6SYT - chains A and C of the 3 polymer chains in the assembly; structure by electron microscopy, 3.45 A resolution.

# Chain A
Name: SMG1, Serine/threonine-protein kinase SMG1
Source organism: Homo sapiens
Notes: EC 2.7.11.1
Reference sequence: Q96Q15 (SMG1_HUMAN); residue numbers follow UniProt; this construct covers 311-1638, 1727-1978, 2035-2056, 2088-2232, 2275-3661
Chain sequence (3712 residues; each row starts with the number of its first residue; note: 168 numbers in that range are skipped by the numbering (no residue carries them; nothing is unmodelled there); a row labelled like 1638A-1638Z holds insertion residues (1638A, then the next letters in order); numbers below 1 keep their minus sign (UNK-94 is residue -94); X marks 568 residues of unknown identity (built as UNK)):
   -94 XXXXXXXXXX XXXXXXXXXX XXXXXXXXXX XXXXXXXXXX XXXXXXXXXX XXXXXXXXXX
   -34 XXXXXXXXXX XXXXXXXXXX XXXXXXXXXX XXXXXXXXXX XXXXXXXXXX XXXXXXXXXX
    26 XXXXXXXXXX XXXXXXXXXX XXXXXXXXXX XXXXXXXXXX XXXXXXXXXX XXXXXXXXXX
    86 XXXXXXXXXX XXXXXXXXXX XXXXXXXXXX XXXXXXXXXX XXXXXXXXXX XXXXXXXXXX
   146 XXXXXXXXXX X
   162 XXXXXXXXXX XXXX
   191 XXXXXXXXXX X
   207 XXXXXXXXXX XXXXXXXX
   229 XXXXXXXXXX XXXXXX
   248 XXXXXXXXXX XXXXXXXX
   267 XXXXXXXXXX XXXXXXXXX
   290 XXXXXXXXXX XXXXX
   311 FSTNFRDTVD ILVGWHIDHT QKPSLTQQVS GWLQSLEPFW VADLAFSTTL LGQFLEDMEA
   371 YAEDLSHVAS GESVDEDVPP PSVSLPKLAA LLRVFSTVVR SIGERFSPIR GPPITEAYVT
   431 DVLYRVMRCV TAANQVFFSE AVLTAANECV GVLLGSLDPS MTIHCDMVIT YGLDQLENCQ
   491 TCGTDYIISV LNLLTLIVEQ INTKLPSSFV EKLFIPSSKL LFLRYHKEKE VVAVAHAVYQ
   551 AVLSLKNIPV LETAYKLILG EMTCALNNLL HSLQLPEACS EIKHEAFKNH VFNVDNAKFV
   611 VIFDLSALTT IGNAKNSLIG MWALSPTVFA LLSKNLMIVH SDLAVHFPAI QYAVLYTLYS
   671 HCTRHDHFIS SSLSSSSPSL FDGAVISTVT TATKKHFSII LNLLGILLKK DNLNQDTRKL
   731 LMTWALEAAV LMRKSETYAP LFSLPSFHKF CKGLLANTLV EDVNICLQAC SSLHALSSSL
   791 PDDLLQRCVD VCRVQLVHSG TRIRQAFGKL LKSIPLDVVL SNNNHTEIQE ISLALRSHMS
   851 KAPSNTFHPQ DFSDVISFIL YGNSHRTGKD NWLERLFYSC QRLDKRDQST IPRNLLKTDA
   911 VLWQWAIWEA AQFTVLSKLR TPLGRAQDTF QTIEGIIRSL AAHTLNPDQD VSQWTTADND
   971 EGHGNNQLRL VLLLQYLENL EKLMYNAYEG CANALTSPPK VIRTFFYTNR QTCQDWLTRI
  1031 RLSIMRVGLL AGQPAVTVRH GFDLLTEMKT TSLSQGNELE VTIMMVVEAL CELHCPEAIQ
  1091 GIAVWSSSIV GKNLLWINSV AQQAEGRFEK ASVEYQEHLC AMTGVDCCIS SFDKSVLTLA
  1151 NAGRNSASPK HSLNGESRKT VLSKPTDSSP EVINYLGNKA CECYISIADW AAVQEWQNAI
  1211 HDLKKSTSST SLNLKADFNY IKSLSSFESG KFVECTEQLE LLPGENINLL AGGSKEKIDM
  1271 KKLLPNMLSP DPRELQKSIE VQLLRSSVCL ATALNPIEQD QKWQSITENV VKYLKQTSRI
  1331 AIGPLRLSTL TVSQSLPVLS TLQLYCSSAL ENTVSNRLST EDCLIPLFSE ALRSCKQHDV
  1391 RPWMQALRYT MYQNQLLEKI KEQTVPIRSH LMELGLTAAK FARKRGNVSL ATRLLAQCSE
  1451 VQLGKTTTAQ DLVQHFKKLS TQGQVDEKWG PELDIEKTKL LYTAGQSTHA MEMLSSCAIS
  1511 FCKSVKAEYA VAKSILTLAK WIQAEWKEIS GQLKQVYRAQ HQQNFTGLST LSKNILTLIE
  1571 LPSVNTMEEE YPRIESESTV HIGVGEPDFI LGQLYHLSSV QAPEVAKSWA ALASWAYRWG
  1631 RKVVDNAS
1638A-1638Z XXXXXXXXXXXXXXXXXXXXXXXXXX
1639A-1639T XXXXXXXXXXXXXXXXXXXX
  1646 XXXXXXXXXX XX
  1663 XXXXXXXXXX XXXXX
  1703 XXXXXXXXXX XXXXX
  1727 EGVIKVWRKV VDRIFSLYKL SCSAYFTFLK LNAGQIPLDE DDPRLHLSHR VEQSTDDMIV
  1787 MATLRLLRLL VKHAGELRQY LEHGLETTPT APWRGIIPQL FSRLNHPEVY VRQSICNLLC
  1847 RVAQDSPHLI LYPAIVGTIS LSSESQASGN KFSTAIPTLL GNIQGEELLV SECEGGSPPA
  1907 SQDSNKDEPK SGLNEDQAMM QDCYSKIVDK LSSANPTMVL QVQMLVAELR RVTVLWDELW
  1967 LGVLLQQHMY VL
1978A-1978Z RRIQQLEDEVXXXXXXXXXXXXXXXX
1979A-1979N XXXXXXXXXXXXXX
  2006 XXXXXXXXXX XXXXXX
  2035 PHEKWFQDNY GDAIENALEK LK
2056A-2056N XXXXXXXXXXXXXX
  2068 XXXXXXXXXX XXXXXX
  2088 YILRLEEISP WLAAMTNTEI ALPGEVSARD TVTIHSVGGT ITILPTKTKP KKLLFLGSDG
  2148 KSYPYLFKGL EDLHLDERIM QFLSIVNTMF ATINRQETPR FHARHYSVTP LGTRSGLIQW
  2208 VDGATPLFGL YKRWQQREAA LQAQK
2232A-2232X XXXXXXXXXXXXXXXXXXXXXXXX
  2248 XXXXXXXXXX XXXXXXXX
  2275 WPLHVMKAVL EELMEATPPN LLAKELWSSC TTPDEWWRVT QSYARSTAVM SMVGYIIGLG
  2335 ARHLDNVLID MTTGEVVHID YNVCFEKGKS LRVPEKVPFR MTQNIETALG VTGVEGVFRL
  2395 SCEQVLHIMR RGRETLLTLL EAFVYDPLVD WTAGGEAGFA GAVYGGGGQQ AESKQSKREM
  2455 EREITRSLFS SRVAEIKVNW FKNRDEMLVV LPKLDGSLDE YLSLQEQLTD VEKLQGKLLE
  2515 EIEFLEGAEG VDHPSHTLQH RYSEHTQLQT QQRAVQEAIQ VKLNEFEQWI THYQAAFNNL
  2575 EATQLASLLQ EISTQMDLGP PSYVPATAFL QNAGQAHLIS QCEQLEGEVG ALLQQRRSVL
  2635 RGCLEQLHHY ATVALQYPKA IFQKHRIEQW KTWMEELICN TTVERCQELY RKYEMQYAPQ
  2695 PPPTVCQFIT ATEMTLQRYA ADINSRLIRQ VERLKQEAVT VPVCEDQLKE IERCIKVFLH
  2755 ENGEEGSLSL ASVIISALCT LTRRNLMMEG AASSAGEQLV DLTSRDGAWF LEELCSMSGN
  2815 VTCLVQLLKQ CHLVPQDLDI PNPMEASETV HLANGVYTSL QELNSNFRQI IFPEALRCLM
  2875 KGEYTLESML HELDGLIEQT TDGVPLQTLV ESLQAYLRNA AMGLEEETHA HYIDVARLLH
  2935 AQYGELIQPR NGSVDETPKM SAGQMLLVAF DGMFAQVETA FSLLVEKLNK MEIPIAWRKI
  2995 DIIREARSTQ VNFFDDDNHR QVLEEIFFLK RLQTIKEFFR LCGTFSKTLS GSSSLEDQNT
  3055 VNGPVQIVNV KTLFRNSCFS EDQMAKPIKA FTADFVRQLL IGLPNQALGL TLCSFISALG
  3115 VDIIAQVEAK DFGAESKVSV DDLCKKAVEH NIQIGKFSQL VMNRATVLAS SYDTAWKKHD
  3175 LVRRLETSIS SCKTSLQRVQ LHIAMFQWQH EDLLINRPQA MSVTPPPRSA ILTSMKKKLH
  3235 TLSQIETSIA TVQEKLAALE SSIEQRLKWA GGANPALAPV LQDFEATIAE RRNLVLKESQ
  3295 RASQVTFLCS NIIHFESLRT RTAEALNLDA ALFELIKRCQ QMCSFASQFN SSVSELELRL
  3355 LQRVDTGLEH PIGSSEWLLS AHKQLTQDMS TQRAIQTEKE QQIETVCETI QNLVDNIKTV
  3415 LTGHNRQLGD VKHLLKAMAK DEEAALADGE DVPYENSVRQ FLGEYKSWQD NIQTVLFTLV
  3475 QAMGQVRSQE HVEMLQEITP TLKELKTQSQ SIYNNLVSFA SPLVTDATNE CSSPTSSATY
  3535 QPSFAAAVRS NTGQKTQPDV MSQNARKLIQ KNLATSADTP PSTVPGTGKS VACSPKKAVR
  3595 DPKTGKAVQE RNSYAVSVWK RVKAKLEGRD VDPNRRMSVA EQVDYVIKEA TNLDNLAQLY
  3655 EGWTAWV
Unresolved in the structure: -94 to 146, 325-333, 348-354, 377-391, 413-426, 627-633, 683-703, 878-880, 896-899, 1007-1012, 1061-1066, 1100-1102, 1152-1177, 1260-1268, 1306-1312, 1451-1456, 1468-1477, 1553-1557, 1574-1584, 1638A-1638Z, 1639A-1639T, 1760-1779, 1814-1817, 1866-1922, 1960-1961, 1978A-1978Z, 1979A-1979N, 2056A-2056N, 2096-2102, 2112-2118, 2125, 2134-2135, 2147-2148, 2232A-2232X, 2427-3606
Construct notes: conflict Arg743 (Lys in Q96Q15); engineered mutation Ala2335 (Asp in Q96Q15)
Ligand contacts: inositol hexakisphosphate (IHP): Leu1382, Lys1386, Lys1430, Arg1433, Lys1434, Lys1489, Lys1523, Lys1530, Lys1617, Thr2179
Swiss-Prot annotation at these positions:
  - region: Ile2130 to Lys2136 (G-loop), Gly2332 to Gly2334, Arg2336 to Asn2340 (Catalytic loop), His2352 to Thr2376 (Activation loop)
  - natural variant: Ser2171 (S2171C: In a breast pleomorphic lobular carcinoma sample), Ile3239 (I3239T: In a breast infiltrating ductal carcinoma sample), Lys3583 (K3583Q: In a breast infiltrating ductal carcinoma sample)
  - modified residue: Thr3550 (Phosphothreonine), Ser3556 (Phosphoserine), Ser3570 (Phosphoserine), Thr3573 (Phosphothreonine), Thr3577 (Phosphothreonine)

# Chain C
Name: Protein SMG9
Source organism: Homo sapiens
Reference sequence: Q9H0W8 (SMG9_HUMAN); residues 1-520 here = UniProt positions 1-520
Chain sequence (520 residues; row label = number of the first residue in the row):
     1 MSESGHSQPG LYGIERRRRW KEPGSGGPQN LSGPGGRERD YIAPWERERR DASEETSTSV
    61 MQKTPIILSK PPAERSKQPP PPTAPAAPPA PAPLEKPIVL MKPREEGKGP VAVTGASTPE
   121 GTAPPPPAAP APPKGEKEGQ RPTQPVYQIQ NRGMGTAAPA AMDPVVGQAK LLPPERMKHS
   181 IKLVDDQMNW CDSAIEYLLD QTDVLVVGVL GLQGTGKSMV MSLLSANTPE EDQRTYVFRA
   241 QSAEMKERGG NQTSGIDFFI TQERIVFLDT QPILSPSILD HLINNDRKLP PEYNLPHTYV
   301 EMQSLQIAAF LFTVCHVVIV VQDWFTDLSL YRFLQTAEMV KPSTPSPSHE SSSSSGSDEG
   361 TEYYPHLVFL QNKARREDFC PRKLRQMHLM IDQLMAHSHL RYKGTLSMLQ CNVFPGLPPD
   421 FLDSEVNLFL VPFMDSEAES ENPPRAGPGS SPLFSLLPGY RGHPSFQSLV SKLRSQVMSM
   481 ARPQLSHTIL TEKNWFHYAA RIWDGVRKSS ALAEYSRLLA
Unresolved in the structure: 1-170, 286-292, 344-360, 436-451, 520
Ion coordination: Mg2+: Ser218, Thr253 (together with ATP)
Ligand contacts: ATP (adenosine-5'-triphosphate): Leu212, Gln213, Gly214, Thr215, Gly216, Lys217, Ser218, Met219, Gln233, Arg239, Ala240, Gln241, Lys246, Gly250, Asn251, Gln252, Thr253, Thr270, Pro272, Asn372, Lys373, Pro432, Phe433, Met434, Phe466
Swiss-Prot annotation at these positions:
  - modified residue: Ser2 (N-acetylserine), Ser4 (Phosphoserine), Ser7 (Phosphoserine), Ser32 (Phosphoserine), Ser53 (Phosphoserine), Ser451 (Phosphoserine)
  - natural variant: Val184 (V184A: In NEDITPO; uncertain significance)

# Chain A / chain C interface
Contacting residue pairs (48; chain A residue first):
  Val655(A) with Pro381(C); Gly416(C); Leu417(C), hydrophobic
  His656(A) with Pro381(C)
  Pro658(A) with Tyr460(C)
  Ala659(A) with Tyr460(C)
  Tyr662(A) with Pro458(C); Tyr460(C), hydrophobic
  Tyr666(A) with Phe454(C); Leu457(C), hydrophobic
  Tyr669(A) with Phe454(C), hydrophobic
  Ser670(A) with Phe454(C)
  Asn722(A) with Pro415(C)
  Leu723(A) with Pro415(C)
  Gln725(A) with Arg461(C); Pro464(C); Ser465(C); Ser468(C)
  Asp726(A) with Gly459(C); Tyr460(C); Arg461(C), salt bridge
  Leu730(A) with Leu457(C), hydrophobic
  Thr733(A) with Leu453(C)
  Leu736(A) with Leu453(C), hydrophobic
  His858(A) with Thr202(C); Asp203(C)
  Pro859(A) with Gln201(C)
  Gln860(A) with Pro174(C); Leu199(C); Gln201(C)
  Ser863(A) with Leu171(C), hydrogen bond (side chain-backbone)
  His875(A) with Pro173(C)
  Arg876(A) with Gln262(C), hydrogen bond (side chain-backbone)
  Arg885(A) with Ser225(C), hydrogen bond (side chain-backbone); Met478(C)
  Tyr888(A) with Ser475(C); Met478(C); Ser479(C), hydrogen bond (backbone-side chain)
  Ser889(A) with Met478(C); Arg482(C), hydrogen bond (backbone-side chain)
  Gln891(A) with Ser479(C)
  Arg892(A) with Ser479(C); Met480(C); Arg482(C)
  Leu893(A) with Gln476(C); Ser479(C), hydrogen bond (backbone-backbone); Met480(C), hydrophobic
  Arg903(A) with Lys472(C)
Other interface residues (no listed pair), chain A (35 interface residues in all): Val604, Asn724, Lys729, Glu737, Ile866, Ser867, Asp894
Other interface residues (no listed pair), chain C (38 interface residues in all): Thr261, Glu263, Arg382, Thr405, Cys411, Phe421, Pro452, Ala481

# Overview
35 residues of chain A face 38 of chain C across their interface; the contacts include 6 hydrogen bonds and 1
salt bridge. Polar pairs include Asp726(A)-Arg461(C), Ser863(A)-Leu171(C) and Arg876(A)-Gln262(C). Chain A
binds inositol hexakisphosphate. Ligands of chain C: ATP. Ser218(C) and Thr253(C) coordinate Mg2+.
Chain A is SMG1, Serine/threonine-protein kinase SMG1 and chain C is Protein SMG9, both from Homo sapiens; the
structure, Structure of the SMG1-SMG8-SMG9 complex, was determined by electron microscopy.
